4JQD - chains B and H of the 4 polymer chains in the assembly; structure by X-ray diffraction, 2.75 A resolution.

# Chain B
Molecule: Csp231I C protein
Source organism: Citrobacter sp. RFL231
UniProtKB: Q32WH4 (Q32WH4_9ENTR); residue numbers follow UniProt; this construct covers 1-98
Chain sequence (98 residues; each row starts with the number of its first residue):
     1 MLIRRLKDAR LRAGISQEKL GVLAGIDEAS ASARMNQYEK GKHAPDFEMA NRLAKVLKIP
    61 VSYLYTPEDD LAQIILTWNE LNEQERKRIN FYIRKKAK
Unresolved in the structure: 95-98
What the authors report for this chain:
  - binding site for the 21-nt DNA strand (chain H): Lys-87

# Chain H
Molecule: 21-nt DNA strand
Sequence (21 nucleotides; row label = number of the first residue in the row):
     1 TTACTAAGTT TTCCTTAGTG T

# Interface between chain B and chain H
Pairs across the interface - 12 pairs, chain B then chain H:
  Ser-30(B) with DT15(H), hydrogen bond to the phosphate; DT16(H), base contact
  Ala-33(B) with DT16(H), base contact; DA17(H), base contact
  Arg-34(B) with DC14(H), salt bridge to the phosphate; DT15(H), salt bridge to the phosphate
  Gln-37(B) with DT15(H), hydrogen bond to the base
  Tyr-38(B) with DC14(H), hydrogen bond to the phosphate
  Lys-42(B) with DC13(H), phosphate contact
  His-43(B) with DC13(H), salt bridge to the phosphate; DC14(H), base contact
  Ala-44(B) with DC13(H), hydrogen bond to the phosphate
Also at the interface, not in a pair above, chain B (9 interface residues in all): Ala-29

# Summary
9 residues of chain B and 5 residues of chain H are in contact, with 4 hydrogen bonds and 3 salt bridges.
Among the polar pairs are Gln-37(B)/DT15(H), Ser-30(B)/DT15(H) and Tyr-38(B)/DC14(H). The paper reports a
binding site for the 21-nt DNA strand (chain H) at Lys-87(B).
Chain B is Csp231I C protein (Citrobacter sp. RFL231) and chain H is a 21-nt DNA strand; the structure,
Crystal structure of the Restriction-Modification Controller Protein C.Csp231I OL operator complex, was
determined by X-ray diffraction, deposited together with 4JCX and 4JCY.
